7FM1 - chains A and B; structure by X-ray diffraction, 1.50 A resolution.

# Chain A
Protein: Pre-mRNA-splicing factor 8
Organism: Saccharomyces cerevisiae S288C
Reference sequence: P33334 (PRP8_YEAST); residue numbers follow UniProt; this construct covers 1836-2090
Chain sequence (258 residues; each row starts with the number of its first residue):
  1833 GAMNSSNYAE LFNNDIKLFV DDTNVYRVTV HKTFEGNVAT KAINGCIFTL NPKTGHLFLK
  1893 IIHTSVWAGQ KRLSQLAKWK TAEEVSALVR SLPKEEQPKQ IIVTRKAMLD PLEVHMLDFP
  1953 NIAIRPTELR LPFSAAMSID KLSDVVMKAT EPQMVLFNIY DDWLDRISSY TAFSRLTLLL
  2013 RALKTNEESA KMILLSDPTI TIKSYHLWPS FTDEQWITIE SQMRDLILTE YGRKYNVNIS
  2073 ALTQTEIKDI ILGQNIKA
Not modelled in the structure: 2070-2090
Differences from the reference sequence: expression tag (1833-1835)
UniProt features mapped onto this chain:
  - mutagenesis: Asp1853 (D1853A: Alters protein folding. Severely impaired growth. Strongly reduced growth at 35 degrees Celsius; when associated with A-1854; D1853N: Reduced growth at 30 degrees Celsius ...), Asp1854 (D1854A: Reduced growth at 30 degrees Celsius. Strongly reduced growth at 16 degrees Celsius. Strongly reduced growth at 35 degrees Celsius; when associated with A-1853 ...), Thr1855 (T1855A: Reduced growth at 30 degrees Celsius. Strongly reduced growth at 16 degrees Celsius), Thr1936 (T1936A: Reduced growth at 30 degrees Celsius. Strongly reduced growth at 16 degrees Celsius), Arg1937 (R1937K: Severely impaired growth. Reduced growth at 30 degrees Celsius. Strongly reduced growth at 16 degrees Celsius)

# Chain B
Protein: A1 cistron-splicing factor AAR2
Organism: Saccharomyces cerevisiae S288C
Reference sequence: P32357 (AAR2_YEAST); aligned to UniProt positions 1-317 over residues 1-317
Chain sequence (308 residues; each row starts with the number of its first residue; note: 13 numbers in that range are skipped by the numbering (no residue carries them; nothing is unmodelled there); numbers below 1 keep their minus sign (Gly-3 is residue -3)):
    -3 GAMAMNTVPF TSAPIEVTIG IDQYSFNVKE NQPFHGIKDI PIGHVHVIHF QHADNSSMRY
    57 GYWFDCRMGN FYIQYDPKDG LYKMMEERDG AKFENIVHNF KERQMMVSYP KIDEDDTWYN
   117 LTEFVQMDKI RKIVRKDENQ FSYVDSSMTT VQENEL
   166 SSSSSDPAHS LNYTVINFKS REAIRPGHEM EDFLDKSYYL NTVMLQGIFK NSSNYFGELQ
   226 FAFLNAMFFG NYGSSLQWHA MIELICSSAT VPKHMLDKLD EILYYQIKTL PEQYSDILLN
   286 ERVWNICLYS SFQKNSLHNT EKIMENKYPE LL
Not modelled in the structure: -3 to 0, 166-169
Differences from the reference sequence: expression tag (-3 to 0); conflict Ser166 (Leu153 in P32357), Ser167 (Lys154 in P32357), Ser170 (Asp in P32357)
Residues lining bound ligands:
  - VRL (methyl (1R)-6-hydroxy-1,2,3,4-tetrahydroisoquinoline-1-carboxylate), molecule 1: Pro5, Phe6, Thr7, Tyr68, Gln70, Glu83, Lys88, Phe89, Ile92, Phe96
  - VRL, molecule 2: Ala231, Gly235, Asn236, Tyr237, Ser240, Ile282, Leu283
UniProt features mapped onto this chain:
  - region: Leu261 to Ile282 (Leucine-zipper)
  - modified residue: Ser253 (Phosphoserine), Thr274 (Phosphothreonine)

# How chain A and chain B interact
Contacting residue pairs - 17 pairs, chain A then chain B:
  Gln1907(A) - Met195(B)
  Gln1907(A) - Leu199(B)
  Leu1908(A) - Met195(B)  hydrophobic
  Trp1911(A) - Glu194(B)
  Trp1911(A) - Met195(B)  hydrophobic
  Trp1911(A) - Phe198(B)  hydrophobic
  Asp1942(A) - Lys184(B)  salt bridge
  Asp1942(A) - Phe198(B)
  Glu1945(A) - Lys184(B)  salt bridge
  Val1946(A) - Ile189(B)  hydrophobic
  Val1946(A) - Glu194(B)
  Val1946(A) - Phe198(B)  hydrophobic
  His1947(A) - Glu194(B)  salt bridge
  Leu1949(A) - Lys184(B)
  Leu1949(A) - Ser185(B)
  Leu1949(A) - Arg186(B)
  Asp1950(A) - Arg186(B)  salt bridge

# Overview
Chain A and chain B form an interface of 9 and 8 residues respectively, with 4 salt bridges. Among the polar
pairs are Asp1942(A)-Lys184(B), Glu1945(A)-Lys184(B) and His1947(A)-Glu194(B). Bound to chain B: compound VRL.
From UniProt: 5 mutagenesis sites on chain A.
Here chain A is Pre-mRNA-splicing factor 8 and chain B is A1 cistron-splicing factor AAR2, both from
Saccharomyces cerevisiae S288C. Entry 7FM1 (PanDDA analysis group deposition -- Aar2/RNaseH in complex with
fragment P05H02 from the F2X-Universal Library) was determined by X-ray diffraction, deposited together with
5ST0, 5ST1, 5ST2, 5ST3, 5ST4, 5ST5 and 248 further entries.
